2FLD - chains A and B of the 4 polymer chains in the assembly; structure by X-ray diffraction, 2.00 A resolution.

# Chain A
Molecule: DNA endonuclease I-msoi
Source organism: Monomastix sp
Reference sequence: Q8WKW7 (Q8WKW7_MONSK); numbering as in UniProt (aligned over 6-170)
Chain sequence (165 residues; each row starts with the number of its first residue):
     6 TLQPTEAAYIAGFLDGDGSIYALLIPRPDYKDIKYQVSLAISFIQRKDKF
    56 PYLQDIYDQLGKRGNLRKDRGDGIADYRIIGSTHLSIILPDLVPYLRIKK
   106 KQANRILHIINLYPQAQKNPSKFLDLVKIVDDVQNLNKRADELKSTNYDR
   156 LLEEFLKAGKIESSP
Not modelled in the structure: 167-170
Sequence notes: engineered mutation Leu28 (Lys in Q8WKW7), Arg83 (Thr in Q8WKW7)
Ion coordination: Ca2+ site 1: Gly21 (shared with Asp222(B) of chain B; 1 residue of chain C; 1 residue of chain D); Ca2+ site 2: Asp22 (shared with Gly221(B) of chain B; 1 residue of chain C; 1 residue of chain D); Na+: Asp22 (shared with Asp222(B) of chain B; 1 residue of chain C; 2 residues of chain D)
Reported in the primary citation:
  - binding site for the 24-nt DNA strand: Arg83 (proposed by the authors, not directly observed)
  - specificity-determining residues: Arg83
  - specificity-determining residues: Leu28 (proposed by the authors, not directly observed)

# Chain B
Molecule: DNA endonuclease I-msoi
Source organism: Monomastix sp
Reference sequence: Q8WKW7 (Q8WKW7_MONSK); residues 206-370 here correspond to UniProt positions 6-170 (UniProt number = residue number - 200)
Chain sequence (165 residues; numbered 206 to 370; the number before each row is that of its first residue):
   206 TLQPTEAAYIAGFLDGDGSIYALLIPRPDYKDIKYQVSLAISFIQRKDKF
   256 PYLQDIYDQLGKRGNLRKDRGDGIADYRIIGSTHLSIILPDLVPYLRIKK
   306 KQANRILHIINLYPQAQKNPSKFLDLVKIVDDVQNLNKRADELKSTNYDR
   356 LLEEFLKAGKIESSP
Not modelled in the structure: 369-370
Sequence notes: engineered mutation Leu228 (Lys28 in Q8WKW7), Arg283 (Thr83 in Q8WKW7)
Ion coordination: Ca2+ site 1: Gly221 (shared with Asp22(A) of chain A; 1 residue of chain C; 1 residue of chain D); Ca2+ site 2: Asp222 (shared with Gly21(A) of chain A; 1 residue of chain C; 1 residue of chain D); Na+: Asp222 (shared with Asp22(A) of chain A; 1 residue of chain C; 2 residues of chain D)

# How chain A and chain B interact
Contacting residue pairs (49):
  Pro9(A) - Thr210(B)
  Thr10(A) - Pro209(B)
  Thr10(A) - Thr210(B)
  Thr10(A) - Ala213(B)
  Thr10(A) - Tyr300(B)
  Ala13(A) - Thr210(B)
  Ala13(A) - Ala213(B)  hydrophobic
  Ala13(A) - Tyr214(B)
  Tyr14(A) - Ala213(B)
  Tyr14(A) - Ala216(B)
  Tyr14(A) - Gly217(B)
  Tyr14(A) - Asp220(B)  hydrogen bond
  Tyr14(A) - Tyr300(B)
  Tyr14(A) - Arg302(B)
  Ala16(A) - Tyr214(B)
  Gly17(A) - Tyr214(B)
  Gly17(A) - Gly217(B)
  Gly17(A) - Phe218(B)  hydrogen bond (backbone-backbone)
  Phe18(A) - Gly217(B)  hydrogen bond (backbone-backbone)
  Phe18(A) - Phe218(B)
  Phe18(A) - Asp220(B)
  Phe18(A) - Gly221(B)
  Phe18(A) - Ile303(B)  hydrophobic
  Asp20(A) - Tyr214(B)  hydrogen bond
  Asp20(A) - Phe218(B)
  Asp20(A) - Asp222(B)
  Gly21(A) - Phe218(B)
  Gly21(A) - Asp222(B)
  Asp22(A) - Asp220(B)
  Asp22(A) - Gly221(B)
  Asp22(A) - Asp222(B)
  Gln50(A) - Ile303(B)
  Arg51(A) - Lys343(B)
  Arg51(A) - Arg344(B)
  Tyr57(A) - Arg302(B)
  Tyr57(A) - Ile303(B)  hydrophobic
  Ile61(A) - Arg302(B)
  Gln64(A) - Arg302(B)  hydrogen bond
  Tyr100(A) - Thr210(B)
  Tyr100(A) - Tyr214(B)
  Arg102(A) - Tyr214(B)
  Arg102(A) - Tyr257(B)
  Arg102(A) - Ile261(B)
  Arg102(A) - Gln264(B)  hydrogen bond
  Ile103(A) - Phe218(B)  hydrophobic
  Ile103(A) - Gln250(B)
  Ile103(A) - Lys254(B)
  Ile103(A) - Tyr257(B)  hydrophobic
  Arg144(A) - Arg251(B)
Also at the interface, not in a pair above, chain A (21 interface residues in all): Glu11, Lys54
Also at the interface, not in a pair above, chain B (22 interface residues in all): Glu211

# Overview
21 residues of chain A face 22 of chain B across their interface, with 6 hydrogen bonds. Polar pairs include
Tyr14(A)-Asp220(B), Asp20(A)-Tyr214(B) and Gln64(A)-Arg302(B). The Ca2+ site 2 is built by Gly21(A) and
Asp222(B). From the paper: a binding site for the 24-nt DNA strand at Arg83(A); specificity determinants
Arg83(A) and Leu28(A).
Chain A and chain B are both DNA endonuclease I-msoi (Monomastix sp); the structure, I-MsoI Re-Designed for
Altered DNA Cleavage Specificity, was determined by X-ray diffraction.
